Entry 9RBW (electron microscopy, 3.30 A resolution); this record covers chains O and Q of the 20 polymer chains in the assembly.

Chain O (and Q):
Name: Atrial natriuretic peptide
From: Homo sapiens
Notes: chain Q of this document is another copy of the same molecule, construct and numbering; everything in this record applies to it too
UniProtKB: P01160 (ANF_HUMAN); residues 3-28 here correspond to UniProt positions 126-151 (UniProt number = residue number + 123)
Sequence (26 residues; each row starts with the number of its first residue):
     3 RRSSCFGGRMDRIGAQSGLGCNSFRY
Unresolved in the structure: 3 (chain Q: fully traced)
Swiss-Prot annotation at these positions:
  - region: Asn24 to Tyr28 (Important for degradation of atrial natriuretic peptide by IDE)
  - site: Cys7, Phe8 (Cleavage)
  - modified residue: Ser6 (Phosphoserine)

How chain O and chain Q interact:
Residue-residue contacts (7; chain O residue first):
  Leu21(O) - Tyr28(Q)  hydrophobic
  Gly22(O) - Tyr28(Q)
  Asn24(O) - Phe26(Q)
  Asn24(O) - Tyr28(Q)  hydrogen bond
  Phe26(O) - Asn24(Q)
  Phe26(O) - Phe26(Q)  hydrophobic
  Tyr28(O) - Gly22(Q)  hydrogen bond (side chain-backbone)

In short:
5 residues of chain O and 4 residues of chain Q are in contact; the contacts include 2 hydrogen bonds. Polar
pairs include Asn24(O)-Tyr28(Q) and Tyr28(O)-Gly22(Q).
Chain O and chain Q are both Atrial natriuretic peptide (Homo sapiens); the structure, Cryo-EM structure of
ANP amyloids from left atrial appendage of atrial fibrillation patient - polymorph B, was determined by
electron microscopy (same publication as 9RBD).
